PDB entry 1WQL | X-ray diffraction, 2.20 A resolution | chains A and B

== Chain A ==
Protein: iron-sulfur protein large subunit of cumene dioxygenase
Source organism: Pseudomonas fluorescens
Notes: EC 1.14.12.-
UniProt: Q51743 (Q51743_PSEFL); residue numbers follow UniProt; this construct covers 1-459
Sequence (459 residues; numbered 1 to 459; the number before each row is that of its first residue):
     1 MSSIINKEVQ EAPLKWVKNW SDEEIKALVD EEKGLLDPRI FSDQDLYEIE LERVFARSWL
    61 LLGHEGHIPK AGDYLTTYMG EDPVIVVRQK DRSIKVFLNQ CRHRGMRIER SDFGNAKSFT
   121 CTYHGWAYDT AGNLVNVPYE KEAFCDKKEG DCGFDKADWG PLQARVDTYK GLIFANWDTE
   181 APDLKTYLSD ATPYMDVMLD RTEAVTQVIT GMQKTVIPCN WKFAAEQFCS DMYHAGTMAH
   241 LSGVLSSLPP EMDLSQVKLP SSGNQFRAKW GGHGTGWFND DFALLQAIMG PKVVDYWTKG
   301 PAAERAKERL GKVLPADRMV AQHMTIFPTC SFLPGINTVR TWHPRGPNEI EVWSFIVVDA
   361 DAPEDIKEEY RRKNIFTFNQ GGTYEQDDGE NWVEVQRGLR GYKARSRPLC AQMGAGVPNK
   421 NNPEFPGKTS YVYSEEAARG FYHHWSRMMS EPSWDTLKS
Not modelled in the structure: 1-18, 147-151
Disulfide bonds: Cys145-Cys152
Ion coordination: 2Fe-2S cluster Fe: Cys101, His103, Cys121, His124; Fe2+: His234, His240, Asp388 (together with oxygen molecule)
Small-molecule neighbours:
  - 2Fe-2S cluster (FES): Cys101, His103, Arg104, Gly105, Met106, Cys121, Tyr123, His124, Gly125, Trp126
  - oxygen molecule (OXY): Gln227, Phe228, His234, His240, Phe378, Asp388
From the paper describing this entry:
  - Fe2+ coordination: His234, His240, Asp388
  - 2Fe-2S cluster coordination: Cys101, His103, Cys121, His124
  - contacts within the chain: Asp231-His234 (hydrogen bond)

== Chain B ==
Protein: ethylbenzene dioxygenase small subunit
Source organism: Pseudomonas fluorescens
Notes: EC 1.14.12.-
UniProt: Q51744 (Q51744_PSEFL); residues 1-186 here = UniProt positions 1-186
Sequence (186 residues; numbered 1 to 186; the number before each row is that of its first residue):
     1 MTSADLTKPI EWPEMPVSLE LQNAVEQFYY REAQLLDYQN YEAWLALLTQ DIQYWMPIRT
    61 THTSRNKAME YVPPGGNAHF DETYESMRAR IRARVSGLNW TEDPPSRSRH IVSNVIVRET
   121 ESAGTLEVSS AFLCYRNRLE RMTDIYVGER RDILLRVSDG LGFKIAKRTI LLDQSTITAN
   181 NLSQFF
Not modelled in the structure: 1-4

== Interface between chain A and chain B ==
Contacting residue pairs (75):
  Arg110(A) - Thr61(B)
  Ser111(A) - Thr61(B)
  Asp112(A) - Thr60(B)
  Asp112(A) - Thr61(B)  hydrogen bond (side chain-backbone)
  Phe113(A) - Thr60(B)
  Phe113(A) - His62(B)  hydrogen bond (backbone-side chain)
  Phe113(A) - Met69(B)
  Ile209(A) - Asn77(B)
  Thr210(A) - Val72(B)
  Thr210(A) - Gly76(B)
  Thr210(A) - Asn77(B)  hydrogen bond (backbone-backbone)
  Gly211(A) - Val72(B)
  Gly211(A) - Asn77(B)  hydrogen bond (backbone-side chain)
  Met212(A) - Ile58(B)
  Gln213(A) - His79(B)  hydrogen bond
  Lys214(A) - Thr176(B)
  Lys214(A) - Ile177(B)  hydrogen bond (backbone-backbone)
  Thr215(A) - Ile177(B)
  Val216(A) - Ile177(B)  hydrogen bond (backbone-backbone)
  Val216(A) - Ala179(B)
  Val216(A) - Asn180(B)
  Pro218(A) - Asn180(B)
  Met238(A) - Trp100(B)  hydrogen bond (backbone-side chain)
  Ala239(A) - Trp100(B)
  Leu241(A) - Leu98(B)  hydrophobic
  Ser242(A) - Ala93(B)
  Ser242(A) - Ser96(B)
  Ser242(A) - Leu98(B)
  Ser242(A) - Asn99(B)
  Leu245(A) - Arg92(B)  hydrogen bond (backbone-side chain)
  Leu245(A) - Ser96(B)
  Ser246(A) - Ala89(B)
  Ser246(A) - Ala93(B)
  Pro249(A) - Arg92(B)  hydrogen bond (backbone-side chain)
  Pro250(A) - Arg88(B)
  Pro250(A) - Arg92(B)
  Met252(A) - Arg92(B)  hydrogen bond (backbone-side chain)
  Asp253(A) - Arg92(B)
  Leu254(A) - Leu98(B)  hydrophobic
  Ile356(A) - Asn77(B)
  Arg371(A) - Gly75(B)  hydrogen bond (side chain-backbone)
  Arg371(A) - Gly76(B)  hydrogen bond (side chain-backbone)
  Arg371(A) - Asp81(B)  salt bridge
  Arg372(A) - Thr83(B)
  Ile375(A) - Asn77(B)
  Ile375(A) - Ala78(B)
  Ile375(A) - His79(B)
  Ile375(A) - Asp81(B)
  Ile375(A) - Glu82(B)
  Ile375(A) - Arg90(B)
  Phe376(A) - Glu82(B)
  Phe376(A) - Ser86(B)
  Phe376(A) - Ala89(B)  hydrophobic
  Phe376(A) - Arg90(B)
  Asn379(A) - Asn77(B)  hydrogen bond
  Asn379(A) - Ala78(B)  hydrogen bond (side chain-backbone)
  Gln380(A) - Asn181(B)
  Gln380(A) - Leu182(B)
  Gly381(A) - Phe80(B)
  Gly381(A) - Arg90(B)  hydrogen bond (backbone-side chain)
  Gly381(A) - Leu182(B)
  Thr383(A) - Arg90(B)
  Gln386(A) - Thr101(B)
  Gln386(A) - Asn181(B)
  Gln386(A) - Leu182(B)  hydrogen bond (side chain-backbone)
  Gln386(A) - Ser183(B)  hydrogen bond (side chain-backbone)
  Asp387(A) - Asn99(B)
  Asp387(A) - Trp100(B)  hydrogen bond (side chain-backbone)
  Asp387(A) - Thr101(B)  hydrogen bond (side chain-backbone)
  Glu390(A) - Trp100(B)
  Glu390(A) - Thr101(B)  hydrogen bond
  Glu390(A) - Arg138(B)  salt bridge
  Val393(A) - Met142(B)  hydrophobic
  Glu394(A) - Leu139(B)
  Arg397(A) - Glu140(B)  salt bridge
Interface residues without a listed pair, chain A (44 interface residues in all): Ile217, Leu248, Glu351, Ser354, Gly382
Interface residues without a listed pair, chain B (41 interface residues in all): Glu85, Arg94, Ser175, Thr178

== Summary ==
The interface between chain A and chain B involves 44 residues on one side and 41 on the other, with 21
hydrogen bonds and 3 salt bridges. Polar contacts include Arg371(A)-Asp81(B), Glu390(A)-Arg138(B) and
Arg397(A)-Glu140(B). From the paper: 2Fe-2S cluster coordination by Cys101(A), His103(A) and Cys121(A) among
others; Fe2+ coordination by His234(A), His240(A) and Asp388(A).
Chain A is iron-sulfur protein large subunit of cumene dioxygenase and chain B is ethylbenzene dioxygenase
small subunit, both from Pseudomonas fluorescens; the structure, Cumene dioxygenase (cumA1A2) from Pseudomonas
fluorescens IP01, was determined by X-ray diffraction.
